Entry 3QWI (X-ray diffraction, 2.50 A resolution); this record covers chains A and B.

# Chain A (and B)
Molecule: 17beta-hydroxysteroid dehydrogenase
Source organism: Cochliobolus lunatus
Notes: EC 1.1.1.62; chain B of this document is another copy of the same molecule, construct and numbering; everything in this record applies to it too
Reference sequence: O93874 (O93874_CURLU); numbering as in UniProt (aligned over 1-270)
Sequence (270 residues; row label = number of the first residue in the row):
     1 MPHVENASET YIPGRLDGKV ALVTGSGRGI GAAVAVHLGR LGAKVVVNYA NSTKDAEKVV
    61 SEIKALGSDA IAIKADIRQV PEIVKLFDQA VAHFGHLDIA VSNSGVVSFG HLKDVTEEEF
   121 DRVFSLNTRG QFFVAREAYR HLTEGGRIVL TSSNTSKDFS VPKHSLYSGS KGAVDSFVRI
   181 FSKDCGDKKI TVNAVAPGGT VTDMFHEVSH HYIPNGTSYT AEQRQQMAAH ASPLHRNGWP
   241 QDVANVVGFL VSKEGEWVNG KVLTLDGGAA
Not modelled in the structure: 1-10 (chain B: 1-9)
Residues lining bound ligands:
  - Coumestrol (CUE): Val-107, Asn-154, Phe-159, Gly-198, Gly-199, Met-204, Phe-205, Val-208, Ser-209, Tyr-212, Ile-213, Met-227, Ala-228, Ala-231
  - NADP (NAP; NADP nicotinamide-adenine-dinucleotide phosphate): Gly-25, Ser-26, Gly-27, Arg-28, Gly-29, Ile-30, Gly-31, Asn-48, Tyr-49, Ala-50, Asn-51, Ser-52, Ala-75, Asp-76, Ile-77, Arg-78, Asn-103, Ser-104, Gly-105, Val-106, Leu-126, Thr-151, Ser-152, Ser-153, Tyr-167, Lys-171, Pro-197, Gly-198, Gly-199, Thr-200, Thr-202, Asp-203, Met-204, Phe-205

# How chain A and chain B interact
Contacting residue pairs (96; chain A residue first):
  Val-80(A) / Glu-117(B)
  Pro-81(A) / Glu-117(B)
  His-111(A) / Tyr-139(B)
  His-111(A) / Asp-184(B)  hydrogen bond (side chain-backbone)
  His-111(A) / Asp-187(B)  salt bridge
  Leu-112(A) / Phe-132(B)  hydrophobic
  Leu-112(A) / Ala-135(B)
  Leu-112(A) / Arg-136(B)
  Leu-112(A) / Phe-181(B)  hydrophobic
  Leu-112(A) / Asp-184(B)  hydrogen bond (backbone-side chain)
  Leu-112(A) / Cys-185(B)  hydrophobic
  Lys-113(A) / Tyr-139(B)
  Lys-113(A) / Arg-140(B)  hydrogen bond (backbone-side chain)
  Val-115(A) / Phe-132(B)  hydrophobic
  Val-115(A) / Phe-133(B)
  Val-115(A) / Arg-136(B)  hydrogen bond (backbone-side chain)
  Thr-116(A) / Phe-133(B)
  Glu-117(A) / Val-80(B)
  Glu-117(A) / Pro-81(B)
  Glu-117(A) / Arg-129(B)  salt bridge
  Glu-117(A) / Phe-133(B)
  Phe-120(A) / Arg-129(B)
  Phe-120(A) / Phe-132(B)  hydrophobic
  Phe-120(A) / Phe-133(B)  hydrophobic
  Asp-121(A) / Arg-129(B)  salt bridge
  Phe-124(A) / Phe-124(B)  hydrophobic
  Phe-124(A) / Thr-128(B)
  Phe-124(A) / Phe-177(B)  hydrophobic
  Thr-128(A) / Phe-124(B)
  Arg-129(A) / Glu-117(B)  salt bridge
  Arg-129(A) / Phe-120(B)
  Arg-129(A) / Asp-121(B)  salt bridge
  Phe-132(A) / Leu-112(B)  hydrophobic
  Phe-132(A) / Val-115(B)  hydrophobic
  Phe-132(A) / Phe-120(B)  hydrophobic
  Phe-132(A) / Ser-165(B)
  Phe-133(A) / Val-115(B)
  Phe-133(A) / Thr-116(B)
  Phe-133(A) / Glu-117(B)
  Phe-133(A) / Phe-120(B)  hydrophobic
  Ala-135(A) / Leu-112(B)
  Arg-136(A) / Leu-112(B)
  Arg-136(A) / Val-115(B)  hydrogen bond (side chain-backbone)
  Arg-136(A) / Thr-116(B)
  Tyr-139(A) / His-111(B)
  Tyr-139(A) / Lys-113(B)
  Arg-140(A) / Lys-113(B)  hydrogen bond (side chain-backbone)
  Thr-155(A) / Arg-179(B)  hydrogen bond (backbone-side chain)
  Ser-156(A) / Ser-176(B)  hydrogen bond (backbone-side chain)
  Ser-156(A) / Arg-179(B)  hydrogen bond (backbone-side chain)
  Lys-157(A) / Lys-157(B)
  Lys-157(A) / Arg-179(B)
  Phe-159(A) / Arg-179(B)  hydrogen bond (backbone-side chain)
  Ser-160(A) / Arg-179(B)  hydrogen bond
  Ser-160(A) / Ile-180(B)
  Val-161(A) / Ile-180(B)
  Pro-162(A) / Asp-184(B)
  Lys-163(A) / Asp-184(B)  hydrogen bond (backbone-side chain)
  His-164(A) / Ile-180(B)
  Ser-165(A) / Phe-132(B)
  Ser-165(A) / Phe-177(B)
  Ser-165(A) / Ile-180(B)
  Ser-165(A) / Phe-181(B)
  Ser-168(A) / Ser-176(B)
  Ser-168(A) / Ile-180(B)
  Gly-169(A) / Ala-173(B)
  Gly-169(A) / Ser-176(B)
  Gly-169(A) / Phe-177(B)
  Gly-172(A) / Gly-172(B)
  Gly-172(A) / Ser-176(B)
  Ala-173(A) / Gly-169(B)
  Ala-173(A) / Ala-173(B)
  Ser-176(A) / Ser-156(B)  hydrogen bond (side chain-backbone)
  Ser-176(A) / Ser-168(B)
  Ser-176(A) / Gly-169(B)
  Ser-176(A) / Gly-172(B)
  Phe-177(A) / Phe-124(B)  hydrophobic
  Phe-177(A) / Ser-165(B)
  Phe-177(A) / Gly-169(B)
  Arg-179(A) / Thr-155(B)  hydrogen bond (side chain-backbone)
  Arg-179(A) / Ser-156(B)  hydrogen bond (side chain-backbone)
  Arg-179(A) / Lys-157(B)
  Arg-179(A) / Phe-159(B)  hydrogen bond (side chain-backbone)
  Arg-179(A) / Ser-160(B)  hydrogen bond
  Ile-180(A) / Ser-160(B)
  Ile-180(A) / Val-161(B)
  Ile-180(A) / His-164(B)
  Ile-180(A) / Ser-165(B)
  Ile-180(A) / Ser-168(B)
  Phe-181(A) / Leu-112(B)  hydrophobic
  Phe-181(A) / Ser-165(B)
  Asp-184(A) / His-111(B)  hydrogen bond (backbone-side chain)
  Asp-184(A) / Leu-112(B)  hydrogen bond (side chain-backbone)
  Asp-184(A) / Pro-162(B)
  Asp-184(A) / Lys-163(B)  hydrogen bond (side chain-backbone)
  Asp-187(A) / His-111(B)  salt bridge
Other interface residues (no listed pair), chain A (46 interface residues in all): Gly-110, Asp-114, Asp-158, Leu-166, Lys-183, Cys-185
Other interface residues (no listed pair), chain B (44 interface residues in all): Gly-110, Leu-166, Lys-183

# Overview
Chain A and chain B form an interface of 46 and 44 residues respectively, with 20 hydrogen bonds and 6 salt
bridges. Among the polar pairs are His-111(A)/Asp-187(B), Glu-117(A)/Arg-129(B) and Asp-121(A)/Arg-129(B).
Chain A binds NADP and Coumestrol.
Chain A and chain B are both 17beta-hydroxysteroid dehydrogenase (Cochliobolus lunatus); the structure,
Crystal structure of a 17beta-hydroxysteroid dehydrogenase (holo form) from fungus Cochliobolus lunatus in
complex with NADPH ..., was determined by X-ray diffraction, deposited together with 3QWF.
